Entry 4JU4 (X-ray diffraction, 2.40 A resolution); this record covers chain A.

Chain A:
Molecule: Genome polyprotein
From: Hepatitis C virus
Notes: EC 3.4.22.-, 3.4.21.98, 3.6.1.15, 3.6.4.13, 2.7.7.48; fragment: rna-directed rna polymerase
UniProt: O92972 (POLG_HCVJ4); residues 1-570 here correspond to UniProt positions 2420-2989 (UniProt number = residue number + 2419)
Amino-acid sequence (576 residues; numbered 1 to 576; the number before each row is that of its first residue):
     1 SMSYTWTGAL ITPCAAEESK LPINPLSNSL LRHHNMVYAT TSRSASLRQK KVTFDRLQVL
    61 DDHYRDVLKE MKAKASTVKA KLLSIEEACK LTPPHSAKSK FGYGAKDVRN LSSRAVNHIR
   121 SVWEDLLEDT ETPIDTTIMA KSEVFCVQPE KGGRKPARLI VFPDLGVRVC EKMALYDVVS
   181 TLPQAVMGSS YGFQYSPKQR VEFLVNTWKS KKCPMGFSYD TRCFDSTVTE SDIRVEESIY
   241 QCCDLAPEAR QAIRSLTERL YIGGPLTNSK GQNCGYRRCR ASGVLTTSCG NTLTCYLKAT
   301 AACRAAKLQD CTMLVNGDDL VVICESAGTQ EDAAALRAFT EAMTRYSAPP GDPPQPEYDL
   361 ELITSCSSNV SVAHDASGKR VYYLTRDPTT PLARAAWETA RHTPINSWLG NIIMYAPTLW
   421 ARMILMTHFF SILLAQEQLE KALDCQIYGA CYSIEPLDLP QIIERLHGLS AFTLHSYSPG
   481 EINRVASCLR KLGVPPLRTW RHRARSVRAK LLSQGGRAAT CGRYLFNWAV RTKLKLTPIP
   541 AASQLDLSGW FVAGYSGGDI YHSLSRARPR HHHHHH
Not modelled in the structure: 150-153, 564-576
Differences from the reference sequence: expression tag (571-576)
Ion coordination: Mg2+: D220, T221
Residues lining bound ligands: 1O3 (2-{[(4-bromo-2-fluorophenyl)sulfonyl]amino}-5-phenoxybenzoic acid): L419, R422, M423, L474, H475, S476, Y477, I482, V485, A486, L489, L497, W528
Swiss-Prot annotation at these positions:
  - binding site (Mg(2+)): D220, D318, D319
  - modified residue (Phosphoserine): S29, S42

In short:
Chain A binds compound 1O3. The Mg2+ site is built by D220 and T221. Curated annotation (UniProt) lists 3
Mg2+-binding residues.
Chain A is Genome polyprotein (Hepatitis C virus); the structure, Crystal structure of hcv ns5b polymerase in
complex with compound 22, was determined by X-ray diffraction, deposited together with 4JU3, 4JU6 and 4JU7.
